PDB entry 3UJN | X-ray diffraction, 2.98 A resolution | chain A

== Chain A ==
Protein: Phosphoribosylformylglycinamidine synthase
Source organism: Salmonella enterica subsp. enterica serovar Typhimurium
Notes: EC 6.3.5.3
Reference sequence: P74881 (PUR4_SALTY); residue numbers follow UniProt; this construct covers 1-1295
Chain sequence (1303 residues; each row starts with the number of its first residue; numbers below 1 keep their minus sign (Gly-7 is residue -7)):
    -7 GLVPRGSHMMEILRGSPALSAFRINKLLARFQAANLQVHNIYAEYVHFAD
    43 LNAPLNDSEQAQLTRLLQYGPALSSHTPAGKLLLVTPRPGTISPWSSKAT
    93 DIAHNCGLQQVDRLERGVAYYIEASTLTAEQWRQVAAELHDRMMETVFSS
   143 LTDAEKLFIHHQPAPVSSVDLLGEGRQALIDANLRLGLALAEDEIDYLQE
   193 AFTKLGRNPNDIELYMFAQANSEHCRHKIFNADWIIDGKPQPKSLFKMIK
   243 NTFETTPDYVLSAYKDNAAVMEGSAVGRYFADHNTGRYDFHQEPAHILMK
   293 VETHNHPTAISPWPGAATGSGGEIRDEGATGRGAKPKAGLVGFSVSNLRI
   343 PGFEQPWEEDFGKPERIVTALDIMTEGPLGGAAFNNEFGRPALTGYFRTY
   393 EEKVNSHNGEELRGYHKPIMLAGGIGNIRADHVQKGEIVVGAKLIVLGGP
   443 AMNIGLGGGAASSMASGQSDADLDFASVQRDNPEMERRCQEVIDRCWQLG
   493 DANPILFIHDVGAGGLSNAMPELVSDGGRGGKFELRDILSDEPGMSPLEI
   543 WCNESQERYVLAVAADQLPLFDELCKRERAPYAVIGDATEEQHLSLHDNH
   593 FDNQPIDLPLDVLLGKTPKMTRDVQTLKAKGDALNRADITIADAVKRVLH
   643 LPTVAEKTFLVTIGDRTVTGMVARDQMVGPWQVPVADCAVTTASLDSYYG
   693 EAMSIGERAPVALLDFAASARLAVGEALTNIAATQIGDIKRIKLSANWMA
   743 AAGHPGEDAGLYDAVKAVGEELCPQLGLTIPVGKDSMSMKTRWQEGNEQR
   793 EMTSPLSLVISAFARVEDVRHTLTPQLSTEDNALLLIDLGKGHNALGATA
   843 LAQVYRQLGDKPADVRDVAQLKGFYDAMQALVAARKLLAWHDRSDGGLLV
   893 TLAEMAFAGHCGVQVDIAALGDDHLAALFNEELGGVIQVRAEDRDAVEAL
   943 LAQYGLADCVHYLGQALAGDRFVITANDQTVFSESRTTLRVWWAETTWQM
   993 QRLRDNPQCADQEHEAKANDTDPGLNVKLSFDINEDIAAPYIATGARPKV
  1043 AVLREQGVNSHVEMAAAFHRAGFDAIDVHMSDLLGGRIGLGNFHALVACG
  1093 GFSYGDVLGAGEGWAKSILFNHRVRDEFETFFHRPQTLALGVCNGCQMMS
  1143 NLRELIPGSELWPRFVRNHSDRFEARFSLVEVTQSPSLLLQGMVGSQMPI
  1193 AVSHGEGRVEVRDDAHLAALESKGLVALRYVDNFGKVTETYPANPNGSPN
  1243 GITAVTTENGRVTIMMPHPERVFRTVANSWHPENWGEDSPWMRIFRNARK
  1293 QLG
Not modelled in the structure: 449-465
Construct notes: expression tag (-7 to 0)
Modified positions: Cys1135 (2-amino-4-(amino-3-oxo-propylsulfanylcarbonyl)-butyric acid; CYG)
Curated features (UniProtKB/Swiss-Prot):
  - active site: His1260, Glu1262
  - binding site (ATP): Gly307 to Asp318, Thr386 to Tyr388, Ala678, Ser886
  - binding site (Mg(2+)): Asp679, Glu718, Asn722, Asp884
Reported in the primary citation:
  - catalytic residues: His216, His296 (citing earlier work)

== Overview ==
UniProt lists active-site residues His1260 and Glu1262, 17 ATP-binding residues and 4 Mg2+-binding residues.
The paper reports catalytic residues His216 and His296.
Chain A is Phosphoribosylformylglycinamidine synthase (Salmonella enterica subsp. enterica serovar
Typhimurium); the structure, Formyl Glycinamide Ribonucleotide Amidotransferase from Salmonella Typhimurium :
Role of the ATP complexation and glutaminase domain ..., was determined by X-ray diffraction (same publication
as 3UGJ and 3UMM).
